PDB entry 7A92 | electron microscopy, 4.20 A resolution (low resolution: residue-level contacts below are approximate; hydrogen-bond / salt-bridge calls are withheld) | chains D and A

== Chain D ==
Protein: Angiotensin-converting enzyme 2
From: Homo sapiens
Notes: EC 3.4.17.23, 3.4.17.-
UniProt: Q9BYF1 (ACE2_HUMAN); residues 19-613 here = UniProt positions 19-613
Chain sequence (654 residues; row label = number of the first residue in the row; numbers below 1 keep their minus sign (Met-1 is residue -1)):
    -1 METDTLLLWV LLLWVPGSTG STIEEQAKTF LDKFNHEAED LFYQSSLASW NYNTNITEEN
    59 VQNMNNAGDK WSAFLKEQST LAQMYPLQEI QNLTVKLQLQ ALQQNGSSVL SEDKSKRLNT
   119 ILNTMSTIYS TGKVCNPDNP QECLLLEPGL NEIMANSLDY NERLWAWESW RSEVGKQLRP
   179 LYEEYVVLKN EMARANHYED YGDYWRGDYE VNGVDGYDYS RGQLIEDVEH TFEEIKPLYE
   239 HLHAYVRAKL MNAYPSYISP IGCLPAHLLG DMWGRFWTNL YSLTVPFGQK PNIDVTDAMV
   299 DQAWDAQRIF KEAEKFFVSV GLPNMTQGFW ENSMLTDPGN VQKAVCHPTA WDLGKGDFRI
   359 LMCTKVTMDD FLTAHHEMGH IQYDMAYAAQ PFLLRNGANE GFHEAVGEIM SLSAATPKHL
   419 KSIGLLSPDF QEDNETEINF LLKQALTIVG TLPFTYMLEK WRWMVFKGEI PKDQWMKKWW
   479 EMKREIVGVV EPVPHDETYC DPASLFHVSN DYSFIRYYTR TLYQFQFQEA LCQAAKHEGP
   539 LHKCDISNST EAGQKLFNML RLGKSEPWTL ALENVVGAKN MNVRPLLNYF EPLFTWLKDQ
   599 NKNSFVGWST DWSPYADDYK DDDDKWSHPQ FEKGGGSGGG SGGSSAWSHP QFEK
Disordered / not traced: -1 to 18, 134-140, 614-652
Differences from the reference sequence: initiating methionine (-1); expression tag (0-18, 614-652)
Curated features (UniProtKB/Swiss-Prot):
  - region (Interaction with SARS-CoV spike glycoprotein): Asp30 to Tyr41, Met82 to Pro84, Lys353 to Arg357
  - active site: Glu375 (Proton acceptor), His505 (Proton donor)
  - binding site (chloride): Arg169, Trp477, Lys481
  - binding site (substrate): Arg273, His345, Pro346, Tyr515
  - binding site (Zn(2+)): His374, His378, Glu402
  - glycosylation (N-linked (GlcNAc...) asparagine): Asn53, Asn90, Asn103, Asn322, Asn432, Asn546
  - mutagenesis: Ser19 (S19P: Increases slightly the interaction with RBD domain of SARS-CoV-2 spike protein), Gln24 to Lys26 (Slightly inhibits interaction with SARS-CoV spike glycoprotein), Gln24 (Q24T: Increases slightly the interaction with RBD domain of SARS-CoV-2 spike protein), Ala25 (A25V: Increases slightly the interaction with RBD domain of SARS-CoV-2 spike protein), Thr27 (T27Y: Increases slightly the interaction with RBD domain of SARS-CoV-2 spike protein. In sACE2.v2.2; increases interaction with RBD domain of SARS-CoV-2 spike protein ...), Leu29 (L29F: Increases slightly the interaction with RBD domain of SARS-CoV-2 spike protein), Lys31 (K31D: Abolishes interaction with SARS-CoV spike glycoprotein; K31Y: Increases slightly the interaction with RBD domain of SARS-CoV-2 spike protein), Asn33 (N33D: Increases slightly the interaction with RBD domain of SARS-CoV-2 spike protein), His34 (H34A: Increases slightly the interaction with RBD domain of SARS-CoV-2 spike protein), Glu37 (E37A: No effect on interaction with SARS-CoV spike glycoprotein), Asp38 (D38A: No effect on interaction with SARS-CoV spike glycoprotein), Leu39 (L39R: Increases slightly the interaction with RBD domain of SARS-CoV-2 spike protein), 48 further mutagenesis entries in UniProt
Disulfide bonds: Cys133-Cys141, Cys344-Cys361, Cys530-Cys542
Glycans and other covalent adducts: N-acetylglucosamine (NAG) linked to Asn53, Asn90, Asn103, Asn322, Asn432, Asn546
Ion coordination: Zn2+: His374, His378, Glu402

== Chain A ==
Protein: Spike glycoprotein
From: Severe acute respiratory syndrome coronavirus 2
UniProt: P0DTC2 (SPIKE_SARS2); numbering as in UniProt (aligned over 1-676)
Chain sequence (716 residues; numbered -30 to 685; the number before each row is that of its first residue; numbers below 1 keep their minus sign (Met-30 is residue -30)):
   -30 MGILPSPGMP ALLSLVSLLS VLLMGCVAET GMFVFLVLLP LVSSQCVNLT TRTQLPPAYT
    30 NSFTRGVYYP DKVFRSSVLH STQDLFLPFF SNVTWFHAIH VSGTNGTKRF DNPVLPFNDG
    90 VYFASTEKSN IIRGWIFGTT LDSKTQSLLI VNNATNVVIK VCEFQFCNDP FLGVYYHKNN
   150 KSWMESEFRV YSSANNCTFE YVSQPFLMDL EGKQGNFKNL REFVFKNIDG YFKIYSKHTP
   210 INLVRDLPQG FSALEPLVDL PIGINITRFQ TLLALHRSYL TPGDSSSGWT AGAAAYYVGY
   270 LQPRTFLLKY NENGTITDAV DCALDPLSET KCTLKSFTVE KGIYQTSNFR VQPTESIVRF
   330 PNITNLCPFG EVFNATRFAS VYAWNRKRIS NCVADYSVLY NSASFSTFKC YGVSPTKLND
   390 LCFTNVYADS FVIRGDEVRQ IAPGQTGKIA DYNYKLPDDF TGCVIAWNSN NLDSKVGGNY
   450 NYLYRLFRKS NLKPFERDIS TEIYQAGSTP CNGVEGFNCY FPLQSYGFQP TNGVGYQPYR
   510 VVVLSFELLH APATVCGPKK STNLVKNKCV NFNFNGLTGT GVLTESNKKF LPFQQFGRDI
   570 ADTTDAVRDP QTLEILDITP CSFGGVSVIT PGTNTSNQVA VLYQDVNCTE VPVAIHADQL
   630 TPTWRVYSTG SNVFQTRAGC LIGAEHVNNS YECDIPIGAG ICASYQTQTN SPRRAR
Disordered / not traced: -30 to 13, 71-75, 618-632, 677-685
Differences from the reference sequence: initiating methionine (-30); expression tag (-29 to 0, 677-685)
Curated features (UniProtKB/Swiss-Prot):
  - region: Asn280 to Cys301 (Putative superantigen), Arg403 to Asp405 (Integrin-binding motif), Asn448 to Phe456 (Immunodominant HLA epitope recognized by the CD8+)
  - glycosylation: Asn17 (N-linked (GlcNAc...) (complex) asparagine), Asn61 (N-linked (GlcNAc...) (hybrid) asparagine), Asn74 (N-linked (GlcNAc...) (complex) asparagine), Asn122 (N-linked (GlcNAc...) (hybrid) asparagine), Asn149 (N-linked (GlcNAc...) (complex) asparagine), Asn165 (N-linked (GlcNAc...) (complex) asparagine), Asn234 (N-linked (GlcNAc...) (high mannose) asparagine), Asn282 (N-linked (GlcNAc...) (complex) asparagine), Thr323 (O-linked (GalNAc) threonine), Ser325 (O-linked (HexNAc...) serine), Asn331 (N-linked (GlcNAc...) (complex) asparagine), Asn343 (N-linked (GlcNAc...) (complex) asparagine), Asn603 (N-linked (GlcNAc...) (hybrid) asparagine), Asn616 (N-linked (GlcNAc...) (complex) asparagine), Asn657 (N-linked (GlcNAc...) (complex) asparagine), Thr676 (O-linked (GlcNAc...) threonine)
  - natural variant: Leu5 (L5F: In strain: Iota/B.1.526), Ser13 (S13I: In strain: Epsilon/B.1.427/B.1.429), Leu18 (L18F: In strain: Beta/B.1.351, Gamma/P.1 and 1 more), Thr19 (T19I: In strain: Omicron/BQ.1.1, Omicron/XBB.1.5 and 1 more; T19R: In strain: Delta/B.1.617.2, Omicron/BA.2 and 4 more), Thr20 (T20N: In strain: Gamma/P.1), Leu24 to Ala27 (sequence variant, change not given here; In strain: Omicron/BA.2, Omicron/BA.2.12.1 and 6 more), Pro26 (P26S: In strain: Gamma/P.1), Gln52 (Q52H: In strain: Omicron/EG.5.1), Ala67 (A67V: In strain: Eta/B.1.525, Omicron/BA.1), His69 to Val70 (deletion: In strain: Alpha/B.1.1.7, Eta/B.1.525 and 5 more), Gly75 (G75V: In strain: Lambda/C.37), Thr76 (T76I: In strain: Lambda/C.37), 60 further natural variant entries in UniProt
  - mutagenesis: His69 to Val70 (Increased incorporation of cleaved spike into virions), Asn121 (N121Q: Partial loss of biliverdin affinity), Arg190 (R190K: Partial loss of biliverdin affinity), Asn234 (N234Q: Increased resistance to neutralizing antibodies), Asn331 (N331Q: Reduced viral infectivity), Asn343 (N343Q: Reduced viral infectivity), Leu452 (L452R: Increased resistance to neutralizing antibodies. Decreases HLA binding to NF9 epitope. Increased binding affinity to human ACE2), Tyr453 (Y453F: Decreased HLA binding to NF9 epitope. Increased binding affinity to human ACE2), Ala475 (A475V: Increased resistance to neutralizing antibodies), Val483 (V483A: Increased resistance to neutralizing antibodies), Glu484 (E484D: Increased replication in human TMEM106B overexpressing cells), Phe490 (F490L: Increased resistance to neutralizing antibodies and human covalescent sera neutralization), 6 further mutagenesis entries in UniProt
Disulfide bonds: Cys15-Cys136, Cys131-Cys166, Cys291-Cys301, Cys336-Cys361, Cys379-Cys432, Cys391-Cys525, Cys480-Cys488, Cys538-Cys590, Cys617-Cys649, Cys662-Cys671
Glycans and other covalent adducts: N-acetylglucosamine (NAG) linked to Asn331, Asn343

== Chain D / chain A interface ==
Residue-residue contacts (31):
  Ser19(D) with Gly476(A)
  Gln24(D) with Gly476(A); Asn487(A)
  Thr27(D) with Phe456(A); Tyr489(A)
  Phe28(D) with Tyr489(A)
  Asp30(D) with Lys417(A)
  Lys31(D) with Tyr489(A); Gln493(A)
  His34(D) with Tyr453(A); Leu455(A); Gln493(A); Ser494(A)
  Glu37(D) with Tyr505(A)
  Asp38(D) with Tyr449(A)
  Tyr41(D) with Gln498(A); Thr500(A); Asn501(A)
  Gln42(D) with Gln498(A)
  Met82(D) with Phe486(A)
  Tyr83(D) with Phe486(A); Asn487(A); Tyr489(A)
  Lys353(D) with Gly496(A); Asn501(A); Gly502(A); Tyr505(A)
  Gly354(D) with Gly502(A)
  Asp355(D) with Thr500(A)
  Arg357(D) with Thr500(A)
  Arg393(D) with Tyr505(A)
Also at the interface, not in a pair above, chain D (20 interface residues in all): Leu45, Leu79
Also at the interface, not in a pair above, chain A (19 interface residues in all): Ala475, Ser477

== In short ==
20 residues of chain D face 19 of chain A across their interface. N-acetylglucosamine is covalently linked to
Asn53(D), Asn90(D), Asn103(D), Asn322(D), Asn432(D) and Asn546(D). N-acetylglucosamine is covalently linked to
Asn331(A) and Asn343(A).
Chain D is Angiotensin-converting enzyme 2 (Homo sapiens) and chain A is Spike glycoprotein (Severe acute
respiratory syndrome coronavirus 2); the structure, Dissociated S1 domain of SARS-CoV-2 Spike bound to ACE2
(Unmasked Refinement), was determined by electron microscopy together with 7A91, 7A94, 7A95, 7A96, 7A97 and
7A98 from the same study.
